Entry 8TOA (electron microscopy, 3.69 A resolution); this record covers chains C and K of the 9 polymer chains in the assembly.

[Chain C (and K)]
Molecule: Hemagglutinin
Organism: Influenza A virus (A/Shanghai/02/2013(H7N9))
Notes: chain K of this document is another copy of the same molecule, construct and numbering; everything in this record applies to it too
UniProt: A0A067Y6L0 (A0A067Y6L0_9INFA); residues -17 to 497 here correspond to UniProt positions 1-515 (UniProt number = residue number + 18)
Amino-acid sequence (566 residues; numbered -17 to 543 plus 11 insertion-coded residues; 6 numbers in that range are skipped by the numbering (no residue carries them; nothing is unmodelled there); the number before each row is that of its first residue; a row labelled like 316A-316K holds insertion residues (316A, then the next letters in order); numbers below 1 keep their minus sign (Met-17 is residue -17)):
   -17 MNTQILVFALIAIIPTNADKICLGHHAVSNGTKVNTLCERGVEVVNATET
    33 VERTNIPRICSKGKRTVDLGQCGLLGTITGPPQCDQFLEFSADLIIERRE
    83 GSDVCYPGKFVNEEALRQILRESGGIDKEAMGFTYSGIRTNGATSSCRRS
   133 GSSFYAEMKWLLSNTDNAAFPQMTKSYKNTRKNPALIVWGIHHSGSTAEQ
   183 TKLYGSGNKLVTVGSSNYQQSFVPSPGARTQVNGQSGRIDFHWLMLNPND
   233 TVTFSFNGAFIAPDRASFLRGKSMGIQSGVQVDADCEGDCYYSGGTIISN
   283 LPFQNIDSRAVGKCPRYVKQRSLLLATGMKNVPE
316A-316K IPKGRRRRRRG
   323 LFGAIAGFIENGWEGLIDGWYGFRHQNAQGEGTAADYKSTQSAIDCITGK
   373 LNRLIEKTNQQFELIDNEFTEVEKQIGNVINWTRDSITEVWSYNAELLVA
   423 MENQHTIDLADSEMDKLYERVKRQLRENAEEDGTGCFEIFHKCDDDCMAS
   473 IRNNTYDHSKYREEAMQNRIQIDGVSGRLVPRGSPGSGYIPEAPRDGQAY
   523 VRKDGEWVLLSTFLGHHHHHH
Unresolved in the structure: -17 to 0, 209-219, 316A-316K, 491-543
Cystine bridges: Cys4-Cys458, Cys42-Cys268, Cys54-Cys66, Cys87-Cys129, Cys272-Cys296, Cys465-Cys469
Covalently attached groups: N-acetylglucosamine (NAG) linked to Asn28, Asn231, Asn403
Differences from the reference sequence: conflict Cys20 (Thr38 in A0A067Y6L0), Ser128 (Ala146 in A0A067Y6L0), Val205 (Ala223 in A0A067Y6L0), Tyr274 (His292 in A0A067Y6L0), Cys368 (Gln386 in A0A067Y6L0), Gly496 (Pro514 in A0A067Y6L0); insertion (316E-316I); expression tag (498-543)

[Interface between chain C and chain K]
Residue-residue contacts - 53 pairs, chain C then chain K:
  Asn94(C) - Glu395(K)
  Glu96(C) - Gln397(K)
  Ala97(C) - Lys396(K)
  Gln100(C) - Asn400(K)  hydrogen bond
  Leu192(C) - Pro208(K)
  Trp225(C) - Lys396(K)
  Phe324(C) - Phe324(K)  hydrophobic
  Cys368(C) - Cys20(K)
  Arg375(C) - Leu19(K)
  Arg375(C) - Arg22(K)
  Arg375(C) - Glu418(K)  salt bridge
  Thr380(C) - Lys301(K)
  Thr380(C) - Glu411(K)  hydrogen bond
  Gln382(C) - Lys301(K)
  Gln382(C) - Glu411(K)
  Phe384(C) - Ser408(K)
  Ile387(C) - Asn400(K)
  Ile387(C) - Trp404(K)  hydrophobic
  Ile402(C) - Val401(K)  hydrophobic
  Ile402(C) - Trp404(K)  hydrophobic
  Thr405(C) - Thr405(K)
  Arg406(C) - Trp404(K)
  Ile409(C) - Ser408(K)
  Val412(C) - Val412(K)  hydrophobic
  Trp413(C) - Glu411(K)
  Trp413(C) - Tyr415(K)  hydrophobic
  Asn416(C) - Tyr415(K)
  Asn416(C) - Asn416(K)
  Leu420(C) - Tyr415(K)
  Leu420(C) - Leu419(K)  hydrophobic
  Met423(C) - Met423(K)  hydrophobic
  Glu424(C) - Leu19(K)
  His427(C) - Cys20(K)
  His427(C) - Leu323(K)  hydrogen bond (side chain-backbone)
  His427(C) - Gln426(K)  hydrogen bond
  Asp430(C) - Leu323(K)
  Leu431(C) - Cys20(K)  hydrophobic
  Ser434(C) - Phe324(K)  hydrogen bond (side chain-backbone)
  Lys438(C) - Gly325(K)
  Lys438(C) - Ala326(K)
  Lys438(C) - Ala328(K)
  Glu441(C) - Phe330(K)
  Arg445(C) - Gly329(K)
  Arg445(C) - Phe330(K)
  Arg445(C) - Glu332(K)  salt bridge
  Arg445(C) - Glu453(K)
  Arg445(C) - Asp454(K)
  Arg445(C) - Gly455(K)
  Arg448(C) - Glu452(K)  salt bridge
  Arg448(C) - Glu453(K)
  Arg448(C) - Asp454(K)  salt bridge
  Arg448(C) - Glu460(K)  salt bridge
  Glu449(C) - Glu452(K)
Interface residues without a listed pair, chain C (39 interface residues in all): Ile101, Arg298, Lys372, Leu376, Val394, Ile398, His480
Interface residues without a listed pair, chain K (38 interface residues in all): Thr18, Ile398, Asp407, Phe462

[Overview]
39 residues of chain C and 38 residues of chain K are in contact, with 5 hydrogen bonds and 5 salt bridges.
Polar contacts include Arg375(C)-Glu418(K), Arg445(C)-Glu332(K) and Arg448(C)-Glu452(K). Covalently linked
N-acetylglucosamine: at Asn28(C), Asn231(C) and Asn403(C).
Both chains are Hemagglutinin (Influenza A virus (A/Shanghai/02/2013(H7N9))). Entry 8TOA (CryoEM structure of
H7 hemagglutinin from A/Shanghai2/2013 H7N9 in complex with a human neutralizing antibody H7.HK2) was
determined by electron microscopy, deposited together with 8TNL.
